PDB entry 6NE3 | electron microscopy, 3.90 A resolution | chains A and I of the 11 polymer chains in the assembly

== Chain A ==
Molecule: Histone H3.2
Source organism: Xenopus laevis
UniProtKB: P84233 (H32_XENLA); residues 0-135 here correspond to UniProt positions 1-136 (UniProt number = residue number + 1)
Amino-acid sequence (136 residues; row label = number of the first residue in the row; numbering starts at 0):
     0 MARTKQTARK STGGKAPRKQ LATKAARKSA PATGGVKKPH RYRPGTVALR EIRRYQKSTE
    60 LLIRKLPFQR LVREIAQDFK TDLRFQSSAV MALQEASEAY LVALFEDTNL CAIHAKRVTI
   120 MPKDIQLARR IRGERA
Unresolved in the structure: 0-35, 135
Differences from the reference sequence: engineered mutation Ala102 (Gly103 in P84233)

== Chain I ==
Molecule: 156-nt DNA strand
Source organism: Xenopus laevis
Sequence (156 nucleotides; numbered 52 to 207; the number before each row is that of its first residue):
    52 AATACATGCA CAGGATGTAT ATATCTGACA CGTGCCTGGA GACTAGGGAG TAATCCCCTT
   112 GGCGGTTAAA ACGCGGGGGA CAGCGCGTAC GTGCGTTTAA GCGGTGCTAG AGCTGTCTAC
   172 GACCAATTGA GCGGCCTCGG CACCGGGATT CTCCAG

== How chain A and chain I interact ==
Residue-residue contacts - 21 pairs, chain A then chain I:
  Arg40(A) - DC141(I)  hydrogen bond to the base
  Arg40(A) - DG142(I)  hydrogen bond to the sugar
  Tyr41(A) - DC141(I)  sugar contact
  Tyr41(A) - DG142(I)  hydrogen bond to the phosphate
  Arg42(A) - DC141(I)  phosphate contact
  Pro43(A) - DA140(I)  phosphate contact
  Pro43(A) - DC141(I)  sugar contact
  Gly44(A) - DA140(I)  phosphate contact
  Gly44(A) - DC141(I)  hydrogen bond to the phosphate
  Thr45(A) - DC141(I)  hydrogen bond to the phosphate
  Val46(A) - DC141(I)  hydrogen bond to the phosphate
  Val46(A) - DG142(I)  phosphate contact
  Ala47(A) - DC141(I)  hydrogen bond to the phosphate
  Arg49(A) - DA66(I)  sugar contact
  Arg63(A) - DT149(I)  hydrogen bond to the phosphate
  Arg63(A) - DA150(I)  salt bridge to the phosphate
  Lys64(A) - DA150(I)  hydrogen bond to the phosphate
  Leu65(A) - DA150(I)  hydrogen bond to the phosphate
  Asp81(A) - DT159(I)  phosphate contact
  Arg83(A) - DC158(I)  hydrogen bond to the base
  Arg83(A) - DT159(I)  sugar contact
Other interface residues (no listed pair), chain A (18 interface residues in all): His39, Pro66, Arg69, Met120
Other interface residues (no listed pair), chain I (10 interface residues in all): DG65, DT139

== Summary ==
18 residues of chain A and 10 residues of chain I are in contact; the contacts include 11 hydrogen bonds and 1
salt bridge. Polar contacts include Arg40(A)-DC141(I), Arg83(A)-DC158(I) and Arg40(A)-DG142(I).
Chain A is Histone H3.2 and chain I is a 156-nt DNA strand, both from Xenopus laevis; the structure, Cryo-EM
structure of singly-bound SNF2h-nucleosome complex with SNF2h bound at SHL-2, was determined by electron
microscopy.
